1KGB - chain A; structure by X-ray diffraction, 1.65 A resolution.

[Chain A]
Name: bacteriorhodopsin
Source organism: Halobacterium salinarum
UniProt: P02945 (BACR_HALN1); residues 1-231 here correspond to UniProt positions 13-243 (UniProt number = residue number + 12)
Sequence (231 residues; each row starts with the number of its first residue):
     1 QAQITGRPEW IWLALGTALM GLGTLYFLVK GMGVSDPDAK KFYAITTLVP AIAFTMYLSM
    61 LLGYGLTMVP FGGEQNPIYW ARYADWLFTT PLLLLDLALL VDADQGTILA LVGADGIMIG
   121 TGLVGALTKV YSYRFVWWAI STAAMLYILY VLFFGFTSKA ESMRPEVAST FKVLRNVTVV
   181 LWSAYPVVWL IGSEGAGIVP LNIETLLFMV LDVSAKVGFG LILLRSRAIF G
Disordered / not traced: 1-4, 157-161
Covalent attachments: retinal (RET) linked to K216
Ligand contacts:
  - lipid fragment (LI1; 1-[2,6,10.14-tetramethyl-hexadecan-16-yl]-2-[2,10,14-trimethylhexadecan-16-yl]glycerol), molecule 1: A14, A18, G21, L22, L61
  - lipid fragment (LI1), molecule 2: G21, T24, L25, L28, K40, Y43, A44, T47, L48, A51, F54, A110, A114, I117, I140, A143, A144, Y147
  - lipid fragment (LI1), molecule 3: L22, L25, Y26, V29, K30
  - lipid fragment (LI1), molecule 4: M32, A139, T142, A143, L146
  - lipid fragment (LI1), molecule 5: I52, T55, M56, Y64, T67, W80, A84, L87, F88, G113, G116, I117, G120, T121, L123, V124, L127
  - lipid fragment (LI1), molecule 6: F54, L58, L62, Y133, V136, A139, I140, A143
  - lipid fragment (LI1), molecule 7: L87, F88, P91, L92, L95, V112
  - lipid fragment (LI1), molecule 8: Y131, S132, F135, V136, W138, A139, L190, A196
  - lipid fragment (LI1), molecule 9: W138, T142, V187, L190, A196, I198
  - lipid fragment (LI1), molecule 10: F153, K172, N176, V179, V180, S183, A184, V187, L211
  - retinal (RET): Y83, W86, T89, T90, L93, M118, G122, W138, S141, T142, M145, W182, Y185, P186, W189, D212, A215

[Summary]
Chain A binds 10 copies of lipid fragment. Covalently linked retinal: at K216.
Chain A is bacteriorhodopsin (Halobacterium salinarum); the structure, structure of ground-state
bacteriorhodopsin, was determined by X-ray diffraction together with 1KG8 and 1KG9 from the same study.
